2W3S - chains A and B; structure by X-ray diffraction, 2.60 A resolution.

Chain A:
Name: Xanthine dehydrogenase
Organism: Rhodobacter capsulatus
Notes: EC 1.1.1.204
UniProtKB: O54050 (O54050_RHOCA); residues 1-462 here = UniProt positions 1-462
Chain sequence (462 residues; row label = number of the first residue in the row):
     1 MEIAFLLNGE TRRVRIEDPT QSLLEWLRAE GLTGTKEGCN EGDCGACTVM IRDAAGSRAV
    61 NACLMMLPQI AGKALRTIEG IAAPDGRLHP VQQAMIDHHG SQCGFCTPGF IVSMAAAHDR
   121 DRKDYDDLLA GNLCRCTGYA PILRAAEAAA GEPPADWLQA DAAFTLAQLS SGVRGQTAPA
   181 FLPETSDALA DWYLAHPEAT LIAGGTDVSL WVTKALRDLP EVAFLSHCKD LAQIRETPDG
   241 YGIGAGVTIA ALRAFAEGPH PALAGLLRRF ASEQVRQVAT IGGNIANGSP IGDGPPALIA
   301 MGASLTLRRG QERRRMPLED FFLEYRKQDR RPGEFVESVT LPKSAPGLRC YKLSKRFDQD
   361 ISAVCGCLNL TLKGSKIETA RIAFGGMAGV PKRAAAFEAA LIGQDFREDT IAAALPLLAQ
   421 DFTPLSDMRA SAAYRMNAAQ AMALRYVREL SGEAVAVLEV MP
Not modelled in the structure: 167-178
Sequence notes: conflict Trp26 (Leu in O54050)
Metal / ion sites: 2Fe-2S cluster Fe site 1: Cys39, Cys44, Cys47, Cys63; 2Fe-2S cluster Fe site 2: Cys103, Cys106, Cys134, Cys136
Small-molecule neighbours:
  - FAD (flavin-adenine dinucleotide): Glu41, Gly42, Asp43, Leu64, Thr200, Leu201, Ile202, Ala203, Gly204, Gly205, Thr206, Asp207, Val208, Leu210, Trp211, Leu225, Ala245, Arg269, Phe270, Ala271, Val275, Val278, Ala279, Thr280, Gly282, Gly283, Asn284, Ala286, Asn287, Ile291, Gly292, Asp293, Arg330, Phe335, Val336, Lys352, Gln359, Asp360
  - 2Fe-2S cluster (FES), molecule 1: Glu37, Gly38, Cys39, Asn40, Gly42, Asp43, Cys44, Gly45, Ala46, Cys47, Asn61, Cys63
  - 2Fe-2S cluster (FES), molecule 2: Gln102, Cys103, Gly104, Cys106, Cys134, Arg135, Cys136, Thr137
  - MTE (phosphonic acidmono-(2-amino-5,6-dimercapto-4-oxo-3,7,8a,9,10,10a-hexahydro-4H-8-oxa-1,3,9,10-tetraaza-anthracen-7-ylmethyl)ester): Gln102, Cys103, Cys136

Chain B:
Name: Xanthine dehydrogenase
Organism: Rhodobacter capsulatus
Notes: EC 1.1.1.204
UniProtKB: O54051 (O54051_RHOCA); numbering as in UniProt (aligned over 1-777)
Chain sequence (777 residues; each row starts with the number of its first residue):
     1 MSVGKPLPHD SARAHVTGQA RYLDDLPCPA NTLHLAFGLS TEASAAITGL DLEPVRESPG
    61 VIAVFTAADL PHDNDASPAP SPEPVLATGE VHFVGQPIFL VAATSHRAAR IAARKARITY
   121 APRPAILTLD QALAADSRFE GGPVIWARGD VETALAGAAH LAEGCFEIGG QEHFYLEGQA
   181 ALALPAEGGV VIHCSSQHPS EIQHKVAHAL GLAFHDVRVE MRRMGGGFGG KESQGNHLAI
   241 ACAVAARATG RPCKMRYDRD DDMVITGKRH DFRIRYRIGA DASGKLLGAD FVHLARCGWS
   301 ADLSLPVCDR AMLHADGSYF VPALRIESHR LRTNTQSNTA FRGFGGPQGA LGMERAIEHL
   361 ARGMGRDPAE LRALNFYDPP ERGGLSAPPS PPEPIATKKT QTTHYGQEVA DCVLGELVTR
   421 LQKSANFTTR RAEIAAWNST NRTLARGIAL SPVKFGISFT LTHLNQAGAL VQIYTDGSVA
   481 LNHGGTEMGQ GLHAKMVQVA AAVLGIDPVQ VRITATDTSK VPNTSATAAS SGADMNGMAV
   541 KDACETLRGR LAGFVAAREG CAARDVIFDA GQVQASGKSW RFAEIVAAAY MARISLSATG
   601 FYATPKLSWD RLRGQGRPFL YFAYGAAITE VVIDRLTGEN RILRTDILHD AGASLNPALD
   661 IGQIEGAYVQ GAGWLTTEEL VWDHCGRLMT HAPSTYKIPA FSDRPRIFNV ALWDQPNREE
   721 TIFRSKAVGE PPFLLGISAF LALHDACAAC GPHWPDLQAP ATPEAVLAAV RRAEGRA
Not modelled in the structure: 1, 382-397
Sequence notes: conflict Arg772 (Gly in O54051)
Metal / ion sites: Ca2+: Glu172, His173, Thr266, Gly267
Small-molecule neighbours:
  - hydroxy(dioxo)molybdenum (MOM): Gln197, Phe228, Gly229, Glu232, Ala340, Phe341, Arg342, Gly343, Phe344, Thr527, Ala528, Ala529, Glu730
  - MTE (phosphonic acidmono-(2-amino-5,6-dimercapto-4-oxo-3,7,8a,9,10,10a-hexahydro-4H-8-oxa-1,3,9,10-tetraaza-anthracen-7-ylmethyl)ester): Gly226, Gly227, Phe228, Gly229, Arg342, Met488, Gly489, Gln490, Leu492, Thr527, Ala528, Ala529, Ser530, Ser531, Gly532, Ala533, Gln663, Gly729, Glu730
  - xanthine (XAN): Glu232, Leu303, Pro306, Arg310, Phe344, Ser458, Phe459, Thr460, Leu461, Leu464, Ala528, Ala529

Interface between chain A and chain B:
Contacting residue pairs - 149 pairs, chain A then chain B:
  Arg28(A) with Asp24(B), salt bridge; Asp25(B), salt bridge
  Thr33(A) with Asp25(B)
  Gly34(A) with Gly18(B)
  Lys36(A) with Ala20(B); Tyr22(B); Asp25(B), salt bridge
  Glu37(A) with Arg256(B), salt bridge
  Gly38(A) with Leu176(B); Arg259(B), hydrogen bond (backbone-side chain)
  Cys39(A) with Pro693(B), hydrophobic
  Glu41(A) with Asp260(B); Ala692(B); Pro693(B); Ser694(B)
  Asp43(A) with Pro693(B); Ser694(B)
  Cys44(A) with Leu176(B), hydrophobic
  Ile78(A) with Val16(B); Thr17(B)
  Gly86(A) with Arg13(B)
  Leu88(A) with Arg13(B); Thr17(B)
  Gln92(A) with Val16(B), hydrogen bond (side chain-backbone)
  Met95(A) with Val16(B), hydrophobic
  Ile96(A) with Ala12(B), hydrophobic; Arg13(B)
  His99(A) with Pro6(B); Pro8(B); Ala658(B)
  Ser101(A) with His15(B), hydrogen bond
  Gln102(A) with His9(B), hydrogen bond (backbone-side chain); His15(B); Gly489(B); Gly662(B), hydrogen bond (side chain-backbone); Gln663(B), hydrogen bond
  Cys103(A) with His15(B); Tyr22(B), hydrogen bond (backbone-side chain); Met224(B); Gly225(B); Gly226(B); Met488(B); Gly489(B)
  Gly104(A) with His15(B); Tyr22(B)
  Phe105(A) with Tyr22(B), hydrogen bond (backbone-side chain); Leu176(B); Glu177(B); Gly225(B)
  Thr107(A) with His15(B)
  Ile111(A) with Val16(B), hydrophobic
  Asp126(A) with Phe701(B); Ser702(B); Arg704(B), salt bridge; Arg706(B), salt bridge
  Leu129(A) with Phe701(B), hydrophobic
  Leu133(A) with Phe174(B), hydrophobic; Leu176(B)
  Arg135(A) with Gln171(B); Glu172(B), hydrogen bond (side chain-backbone); His173(B), hydrogen bond (side chain-backbone); Phe174(B); Leu176(B); Phe228(B); Gln670(B); Glu678(B), salt bridge; Ile698(B); Pro699(B)
  Cys136(A) with Gly666(B)
  Thr137(A) with Glu665(B); Gly666(B)
  Gly138(A) with Gly666(B); Val669(B); Arg704(B)
  Tyr139(A) with Pro699(B), hydrogen bond (side chain-backbone); Ala700(B); Phe701(B), hydrophobic
  Ala140(A) with Glu665(B)
  Pro141(A) with Glu665(B)
  Ile142(A) with Phe701(B), hydrophobic
  Arg144(A) with Glu665(B), salt bridge
  Val212(A) with Arg107(B), hydrogen bond (backbone-side chain)
  Thr213(A) with Arg110(B)
  Lys214(A) with Arg114(B), hydrogen bond (backbone-side chain); Asp258(B), salt bridge; Asp260(B)
  Ala215(A) with Arg114(B), hydrogen bond (backbone-side chain)
  Leu216(A) with Arg107(B); Arg110(B); Ile111(B); Arg114(B)
  Lys352(A) with Glu639(B)
  Leu353(A) with Thr637(B); Glu639(B)
  Ser354(A) with Pro763(B)
  Lys355(A) with Thr677(B); Glu679(B), salt bridge; Thr762(B); Pro763(B)
  Arg356(A) with Lys697(B); Ile698(B), hydrogen bond (side chain-backbone); Ala700(B); Asp703(B)
  Phe357(A) with Glu639(B); Asn640(B)
  Asp358(A) with Ser702(B), hydrogen bond
  Gln359(A) with Lys697(B), hydrogen bond (backbone-side chain)
  Asp360(A) with Ser694(B); Lys697(B), salt bridge
  Glu408(A) with Arg442(B), salt bridge
  Met428(A) with Val681(B), hydrophobic; Met689(B), hydrophobic; Thr690(B)
  Arg429(A) with Ser694(B), hydrogen bond (side chain-backbone)
  Ala430(A) with Glu764(B)
  Ser431(A) with Glu764(B), hydrogen bond
  Tyr434(A) with Thr637(B), hydrogen bond (side chain-backbone); Pro763(B); Glu764(B); Leu767(B), hydrophobic
  Asn437(A) with Leu767(B)
  Ala441(A) with Leu636(B)
  Leu444(A) with Leu636(B), hydrophobic
  Arg445(A) with Asp634(B), salt bridge; Leu636(B); Thr637(B); Glu639(B), salt bridge
  Arg448(A) with Arg442(B); Thr443(B), hydrogen bond
  Glu453(A) with Arg442(B), salt bridge; Thr443(B), hydrogen bond
  Ala454(A) with Asn441(B); Thr443(B)
  Val455(A) with Thr443(B); Leu444(B); Asp634(B)
  Ala456(A) with Leu444(B)
  Val457(A) with Leu444(B); Val632(B); Asp634(B); Glu639(B); Asn640(B); Arg641(B)
  Leu458(A) with Arg641(B), hydrogen bond (backbone-side chain)
  Val460(A) with Leu444(B), hydrophobic; Arg641(B), hydrogen bond (backbone-side chain); Leu643(B)
  Pro462(A) with Leu643(B); Arg706(B)
Other interface residues (no listed pair), chain A (79 interface residues in all): Glu79, Cys106, Pro108, Phe110, Tyr125, Ala130, Cys134, Leu143, Arg217, Arg269
Other interface residues (no listed pair), chain B (83 interface residues in all): Leu7, Phe341, Arg446, Ile633, Thr695, Tyr696, Ile707, Phe708, Arg771

Summary:
The interface between chain A and chain B involves 79 residues on one side and 83 on the other, with 24
hydrogen bonds and 15 salt bridges. Polar contacts include Arg28(A)-Asp24(B), Arg28(A)-Asp25(B) and
Lys36(A)-Asp25(B). Compound MTE is bound between chain A and chain B.
Chain A is Xanthine dehydrogenase and chain B is Xanthine dehydrogenase, both from Rhodobacter capsulatus; the
structure, Crystal Structure of Xanthine Dehydrogenase (desulfo form) from Rhodobacter capsulatus in Complex
with Xanthine, was determined by X-ray diffraction (same publication as 2W3R and 2W55).
